Entry 5IC9 (X-ray diffraction, 3.70 A resolution); this record covers chains A and B of the 4 polymer chains in the assembly.

# Chain A
Protein: Putative uncharacterized protein
From: Chaetomium thermophilum (strain DSM 1495 / CBS 144.50 / IMI 039719)
UniProt: G0RZL9 (G0RZL9_CHATD); numbering as in UniProt (aligned over 748-956)
Chain sequence (209 residues; each row starts with the number of its first residue):
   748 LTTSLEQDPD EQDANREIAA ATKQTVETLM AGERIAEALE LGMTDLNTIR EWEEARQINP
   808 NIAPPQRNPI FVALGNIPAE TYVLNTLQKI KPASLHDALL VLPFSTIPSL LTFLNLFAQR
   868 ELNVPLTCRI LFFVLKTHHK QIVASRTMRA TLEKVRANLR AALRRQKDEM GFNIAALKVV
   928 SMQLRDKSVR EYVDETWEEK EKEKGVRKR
Unresolved in the structure: 748-770, 799-824, 886-892, 933-956

# Chain B
Protein: Putative uncharacterized protein
From: Chaetomium thermophilum (strain DSM 1495 / CBS 144.50 / IMI 039719)
UniProt: G0SG95 (G0SG95_CHATD); residues 738-912 here = UniProt positions 738-912
Chain sequence (175 residues; each row starts with the number of its first residue):
   738 LVEQEQTLEN YIHAGAYRDA IVLALQLNHP GRLLNLFTNV VTTRNPDPDS LTGLKAVDDV
   798 LAKLSDEQIF QLLLRLRDWN TNARTAPVAQ RVLWALFKSH PANKLSSLSV KGARGHKSLN
   858 EVLDAIKVYT ERHYKRIEEL VDESYLVEYT LREMDALTPQ TEALEAGEDA VIAEA
Unresolved in the structure: 738-741, 841-855, 889-912

# Interface between chain A and chain B
Contacting residue pairs (47; chain A residue first):
  P825(A) - R781(B)
  E827(A) - R781(B)  salt bridge
  R867(A) - T779(B)  hydrogen bond (side chain-backbone)
  R867(A) - R781(B)
  E868(A) - R828(B)  salt bridge
  P872(A) - L877(B)  hydrophobic
  F879(A) - V884(B)  hydrophobic
  L882(A) - V884(B)  hydrophobic
  R896(A) - L888(B)
  R903(A) - V884(B)
  R903(A) - E885(B)  salt bridge
  R907(A) - S881(B)  hydrogen bond
  R907(A) - Y882(B)
  R907(A) - E885(B)  salt bridge
  L910(A) - I874(B)  hydrophobic
  L910(A) - L877(B)  hydrophobic
  R911(A) - Y882(B)
  R912(A) - W831(B)
  Q913(A) - P824(B)
  Q913(A) - I874(B)
  K914(A) - Y871(B)  hydrogen bond
  K914(A) - I874(B)
  E916(A) - Q827(B)
  E916(A) - R828(B)  salt bridge
  E916(A) - W831(B)
  M917(A) - Q827(B)
  M917(A) - H870(B)
  M917(A) - Y871(B)  hydrophobic
  M917(A) - I874(B)  hydrophobic
  G918(A) - Y871(B)
  F919(A) - W831(B)
  N920(A) - Q827(B)
  N920(A) - L830(B)
  N920(A) - W831(B)  hydrogen bond (side chain-backbone)
  N920(A) - F834(B)
  I921(A) - T867(B)
  I921(A) - E868(B)
  I921(A) - Y871(B)  hydrophobic
  A923(A) - F834(B)  hydrophobic
  L924(A) - L860(B)
  L924(A) - I863(B)  hydrophobic
  L924(A) - K864(B)
  K925(A) - E868(B)
  S928(A) - N857(B)
  S928(A) - L860(B)
  Q930(A) - A839(B)  hydrogen bond (side chain-backbone)
  L931(A) - N857(B)
Interface residues without a listed pair, chain A (33 interface residues in all): L869, C875, L878, L899, E900, V927
Interface residues without a listed pair, chain B (31 interface residues in all): T780, K835, N840, E875, V878, L883, T887

# In short
33 residues of chain A face 31 of chain B across their interface; the contacts include 5 hydrogen bonds and 5
salt bridges. Among the polar pairs are E827(A)-R781(B), E868(A)-R828(B) and R903(A)-E885(B).
Here chain A is Putative uncharacterized protein and chain B is Putative uncharacterized protein, both from
Chaetomium thermophilum (strain DSM 1495 / CBS 144.50 / IMI 039719). Entry 5IC9 (Structure of the CTD complex
of Utp12 and Utp13) was determined by X-ray diffraction, deposited together with 5IC7, 5IC8 and 5ICA.
